PDB entry 8QV5 | electron microscopy, 3.69 A resolution | chains A and B

# Chain A
Name: Sphingosine-1-phosphate transporter SPNS2
Source organism: Homo sapiens
Reference sequence: Q8IVW8 (SPNS2_HUMAN); numbering as in UniProt (aligned over 1-549)
Chain sequence (556 residues; each row starts with the number of its first residue):
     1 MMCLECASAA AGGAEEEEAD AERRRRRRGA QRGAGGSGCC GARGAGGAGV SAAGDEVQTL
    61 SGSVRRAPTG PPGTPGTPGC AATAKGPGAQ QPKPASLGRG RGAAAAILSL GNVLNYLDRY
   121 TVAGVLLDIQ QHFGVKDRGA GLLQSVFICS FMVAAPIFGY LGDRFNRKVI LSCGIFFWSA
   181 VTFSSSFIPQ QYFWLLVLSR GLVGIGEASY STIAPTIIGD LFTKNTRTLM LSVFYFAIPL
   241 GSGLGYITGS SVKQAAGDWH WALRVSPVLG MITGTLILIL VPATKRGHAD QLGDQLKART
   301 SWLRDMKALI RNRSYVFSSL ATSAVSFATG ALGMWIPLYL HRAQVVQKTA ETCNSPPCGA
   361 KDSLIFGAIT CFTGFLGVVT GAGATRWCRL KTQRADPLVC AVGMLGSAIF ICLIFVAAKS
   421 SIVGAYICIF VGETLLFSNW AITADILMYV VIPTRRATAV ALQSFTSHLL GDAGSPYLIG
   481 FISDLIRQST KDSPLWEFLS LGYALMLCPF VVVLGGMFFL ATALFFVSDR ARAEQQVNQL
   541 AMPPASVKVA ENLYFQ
Not modelled in the structure: 1-99, 289-296, 351-359, 540-556
Construct notes: expression tag (550-556)
What the authors report for this chain:
  - conformationally variable residues (side-chain flip): Asp-163, Trp-440
  - contacts within the chain: Tyr-246/Gly-333 (hydrogen bond)
  - mutagenesis - R200S, T322V: increased localization
  - mutagenesis - Y116F, R200S, G333F, G333L: decreased localization
  - disease-associated variants - S319DEL: abolished localization
  - disease-associated variants - D163N: unchanged localization

# Chain B
Name: Nanobody D12
Source organism: Vicugna pacos
Notes: antibody fragment or engineered binder
Chain sequence (143 residues; each row starts with the number of its first residue):
     1 QVQLVESGGG LVQAGGSLRL SCAASGRLLS WYDMAWFRQA PGKEREFVAA VTSTGAGTHY
    61 VDSVKGRFTI SRVNAKNTMY LQMNSLKPED TAVYYCAAAN TRLTALSLRT TTGSWAYWGK
   121 GTPVTVSSAD YKDDDDKHHH HHH
Not modelled in the structure: 127-143
Disulfides: Cys-22/Cys-96

# Interface between chain A and chain B
Residue-residue contacts (27; chain A residue first):
  Arg-389(A) with Trp-31(B), hydrogen bond (backbone-side chain)
  Thr-392(A) with Leu-28(B)
  Gln-393(A) with Leu-28(B); Ser-30(B), hydrogen bond (side chain-backbone); Trp-31(B); Ser-53(B), hydrogen bond
  Met-448(A) with Leu-103(B)
  Val-451(A) with Leu-103(B)
  Pro-453(A) with Leu-103(B)
  Arg-530(A) with Thr-54(B); Thr-101(B), hydrogen bond; Leu-103(B)
  Ala-531(A) with Thr-54(B); Ala-56(B)
  Glu-534(A) with Thr-52(B); Ser-53(B); Thr-54(B); Thr-101(B)
  Gln-535(A) with Ala-56(B)
  Val-537(A) with Leu-103(B); Thr-104(B); Ala-105(B)
  Asn-538(A) with Thr-52(B); Gly-57(B); Thr-58(B); Thr-104(B); Leu-106(B)
Other interface residues (no listed pair), chain A (20 interface residues in all): Leu-390, Asp-396, Tyr-449, Val-450, Ile-452, Arg-456, Val-527, Ala-533
Other interface residues (no listed pair), chain B (16 interface residues in all): Asp-33, Arg-102

# Summary
Chain A and chain B form an interface of 20 and 16 residues respectively, with 4 hydrogen bonds. Among the
polar pairs are Arg-389(A)/Trp-31(B), Gln-393(A)/Ser-30(B) and Gln-393(A)/Ser-53(B). The paper reports that
Y116F, R200S and G333F of chain A, among others, reduce localization; conformational variability at Asp-163(A)
and Trp-440(A); 7 substitutions were tested in all.
Chain A is Sphingosine-1-phosphate transporter SPNS2 (Homo sapiens) and chain B is Nanobody D12 (Vicugna
pacos); the structure, Structure of human SPNS2 in LMNG, was determined by electron microscopy, deposited
together with 8QV6.
